9MRN - chains C and G of the 8 polymer chains in the assembly; structure by electron microscopy, 3.46 A resolution.

# Chain C
Protein: Isoform Flip of Glutamate receptor 2
From: Rattus norvegicus
Reference sequence: P19491 (GRIA2_RAT), isoform P19491-2; residues 391-820 here correspond to UniProt positions 412-841 (UniProt number = residue number + 21)
Sequence (415 residues; row label = number of the first residue in the row; note: 15 numbers in that range are skipped by the numbering (no residue carries them; nothing is unmodelled there)):
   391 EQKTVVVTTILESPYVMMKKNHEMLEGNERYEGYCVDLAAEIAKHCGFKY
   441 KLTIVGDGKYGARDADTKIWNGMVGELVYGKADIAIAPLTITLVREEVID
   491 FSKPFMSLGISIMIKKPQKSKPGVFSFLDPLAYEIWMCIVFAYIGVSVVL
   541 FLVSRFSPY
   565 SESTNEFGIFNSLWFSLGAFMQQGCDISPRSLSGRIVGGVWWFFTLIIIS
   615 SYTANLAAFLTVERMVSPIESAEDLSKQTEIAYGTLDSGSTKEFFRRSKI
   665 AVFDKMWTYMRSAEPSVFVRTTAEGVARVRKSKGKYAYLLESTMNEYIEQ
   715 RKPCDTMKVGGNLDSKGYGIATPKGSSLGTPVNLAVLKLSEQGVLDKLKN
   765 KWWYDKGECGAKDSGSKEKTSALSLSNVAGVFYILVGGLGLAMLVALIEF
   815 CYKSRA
Differences from the reference sequence: conflict Gln-392 (Asn413 in P19491)
Cystine bridges: Cys-718/Cys-773
Small-molecule neighbours: glutamic acid (GLU): Tyr-450, Pro-478, Leu-479, Thr-480, Arg-485, Leu-650, Gly-653, Ser-654, Thr-655, Glu-705, Tyr-732
Curated features (UniProtKB/Swiss-Prot):
  - binding site (L-glutamate): Pro-478, Thr-480, Arg-485, Ser-654, Thr-655, Glu-705
  - site: Arg-453 (Interaction with the cone snail toxin Con-ikot-ikot), Ile-633 (Crucial to convey clamshell closure to channel opening), Arg-660 (Interaction with the cone snail toxin Con-ikot-ikot), Lys-752 (Interaction with the cone snail toxin Con-ikot-ikot)
  - modified residue (Phosphoserine): Ser-662, Ser-696
  - lipidation (S-palmitoyl cysteine): Cys-589, Cys-815

# Chain G
Protein: TARPgamma2
From: Mus musculus
Sequence (172 residues; each row starts with the number of its first residue; note: 33 numbers in that range are skipped by the numbering (no residue carries them; nothing is unmodelled there)):
     5 RGVQMLLTTVGAFAAFSLMTIAVGTDYWLYSRGVCK
    55 EVMTHSGLWRTCCLEGNFKGLCKQIDHF
    93 AEYFLRAVRASSIFPILSVILLFMGGLCIAASEFYKTRHNIILSAGIFFV
   143 SAGLSNIIGIIVYISANAG
   171 NSYSYGWSFYFGALSFIIAEMVGVLAVHMFIDRHKQLTG
Cystine bridges: Cys-39/Cys-67, Cys-66/Cys-76

# Chain C / chain G interface
Pairs across the interface (17; chain C residue first):
  Tyr-523(C) with Tyr-180(G)
  Glu-524(C) with Ile-156(G); Tyr-173(G); Tyr-175(G), hydrogen bond
  Met-527(C) with Phe-179(G), hydrophobic
  Phe-531(C) with Ile-149(G); Ala-183(G), hydrophobic; Phe-186(G), hydrophobic
  Val-538(C) with Glu-190(G); Val-194(G), hydrophobic
  Phe-541(C) with Val-197(G), hydrophobic
  Leu-542(C) with Val-197(G), hydrophobic
  Arg-545(C) with Ile-201(G)
  Phe-546(C) with Leu-135(G), hydrophobic
  Tyr-549(C) with His-204(G), hydrogen bond
  Ile-573(C) with Val-194(G), hydrophobic; His-198(G)
Other interface residues (no listed pair), chain C (14 interface residues in all): Cys-528, Gly-535, Val-539
Other interface residues (no listed pair), chain G (18 interface residues in all): Val-142, Ile-153, Phe-200

# Overview
14 residues of chain C face 18 of chain G across their interface, with 2 hydrogen bonds. Polar pairs include
Glu-524(C)/Tyr-175(G) and Tyr-549(C)/His-204(G). Bound to chain C: glutamic acid. Curated annotation (UniProt)
lists 6 L-glutamate-binding residues on chain C.
Here chain C is Isoform Flip of Glutamate receptor 2 (Rattus norvegicus) and chain G is TARPgamma2 (Mus
musculus). Entry 9MRN (Consensus glutamate activated state of the GluA2-gamma2 complex) was determined by
electron microscopy (same publication as 9DHP, 9DHQ, 9DHR, 9DHS, 9DHT, 9MRK, 9MRL and 9MRM).
